PDB entry 6ERY | X-ray diffraction, 1.79 A resolution | chain B

Chain B:
Molecule: Chloride intracellular channel protein 6
From: Mus musculus
UniProtKB: Q8BHB9 (CLIC6_MOUSE); residues 363-596 here = UniProt positions 363-596
Amino-acid sequence (238 residues; each row starts with the number of its first residue):
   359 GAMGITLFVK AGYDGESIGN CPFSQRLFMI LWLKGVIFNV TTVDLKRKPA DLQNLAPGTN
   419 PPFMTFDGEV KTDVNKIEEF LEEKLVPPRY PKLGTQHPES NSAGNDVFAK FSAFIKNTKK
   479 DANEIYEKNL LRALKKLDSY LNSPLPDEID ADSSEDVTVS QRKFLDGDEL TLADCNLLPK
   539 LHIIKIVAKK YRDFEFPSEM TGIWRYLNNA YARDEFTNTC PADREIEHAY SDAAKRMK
Disordered / not traced: 404-411
Sequence notes: expression tag (359-362)
Curated features (UniProtKB/Swiss-Prot):
  - motif: C379 to S382 (G-site)
  - mutagenesis: Q383 (Q383A: Reduces solubility and disrupts the globular structure)
What the authors report for this chain:
  - mutagenesis - Q383A: decreased expression
  - disease-associated variants - G377E, A461T (citing earlier work)

In short:
From UniProt: one mutagenesis site. From the paper: Q383A reduces expression.
Chain B is Chloride intracellular channel protein 6 (Mus musculus); the structure, The crystal structure of
mouse chloride intracellular channel protein 6, was determined by X-ray diffraction (same publication as
6ERZ).
